PDB entry 9QIU | X-ray diffraction, 2.46 A resolution | chain A

Chain A:
Molecule: YTH domain-containing family protein 2
From: Homo sapiens
Reference sequence: Q9Y5A9 (YTHD2_HUMAN); numbering as in UniProt (aligned over 408-552)
Chain sequence (167 residues; row label = number of the first residue in the row):
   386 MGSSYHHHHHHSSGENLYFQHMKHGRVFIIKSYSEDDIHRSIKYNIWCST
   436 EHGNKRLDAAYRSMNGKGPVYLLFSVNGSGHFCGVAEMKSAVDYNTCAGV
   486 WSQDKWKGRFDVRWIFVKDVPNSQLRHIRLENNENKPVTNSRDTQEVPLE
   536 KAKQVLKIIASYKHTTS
Unresolved in the structure: 386-400, 549-552
Construct notes: initiating methionine (386); expression tag (387-407)
Residues lining bound ligands: 3-sulfanyl-1,2,4-triazin-5-ol (A1IR4): Lys-416, Ser-417, Tyr-418, Ser-419, Asp-422, Trp-432, Cys-433, Ser-434, Trp-486, Trp-491

Summary:
Chain A binds 3-sulfanyl-1,2,4-triazin-5-ol.
Chain A is YTH domain-containing family protein 2 (Homo sapiens); the structure, Crystal structure of YTHDF2
in complex with compound 13 (AI-DF2-56), was determined by X-ray diffraction (same publication as 9QFI, 9QEL,
9QEM, 9QEO and 9QFL).
